Entry 6N62 (X-ray diffraction, 3.80 A resolution); this record covers chains F and N of the 8 polymer chains in the assembly.

[Chain F]
Protein: RNA polymerase sigma factor RpoD
From: Escherichia coli
UniProt: Q0P6L9 (Q0P6L9_ECOLX); numbering as in UniProt (aligned over 1-613)
Amino-acid sequence (613 residues; numbered 1 to 613; the number before each row is that of its first residue):
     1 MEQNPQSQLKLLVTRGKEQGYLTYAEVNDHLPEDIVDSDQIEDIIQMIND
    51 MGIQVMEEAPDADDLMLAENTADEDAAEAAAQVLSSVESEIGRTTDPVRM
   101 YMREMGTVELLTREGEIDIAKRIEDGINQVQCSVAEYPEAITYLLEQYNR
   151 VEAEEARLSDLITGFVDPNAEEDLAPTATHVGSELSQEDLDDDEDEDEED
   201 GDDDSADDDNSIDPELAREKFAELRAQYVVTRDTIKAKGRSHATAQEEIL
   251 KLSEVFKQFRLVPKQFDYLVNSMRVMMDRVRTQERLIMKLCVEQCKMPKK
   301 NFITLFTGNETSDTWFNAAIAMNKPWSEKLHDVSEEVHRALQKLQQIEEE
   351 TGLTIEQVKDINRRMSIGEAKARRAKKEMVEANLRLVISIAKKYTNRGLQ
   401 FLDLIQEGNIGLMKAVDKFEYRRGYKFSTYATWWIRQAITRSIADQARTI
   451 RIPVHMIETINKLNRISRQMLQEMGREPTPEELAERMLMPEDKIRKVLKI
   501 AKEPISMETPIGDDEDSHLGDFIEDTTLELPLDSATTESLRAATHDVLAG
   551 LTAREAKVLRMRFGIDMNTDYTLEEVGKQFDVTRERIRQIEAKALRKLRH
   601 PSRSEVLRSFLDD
Unresolved in the structure: 1-93, 168-211, 237-241
Construct notes: conflict Asn149 (Asp in Q0P6L9)

[Chain N]
Molecule: non-template strand DNA
Sequence (29 nucleotides; each row starts with the number of its first residue):
     1 GACCTTCCCCTGATGGGAAGGTTTATAAT

[How chain F and chain N interact]
Residue-residue contacts - 36 pairs, chain F then chain N:
  Leu110(F) - DT29(N)  base contact
  Ala382(F) - DT29(N)  base contact
  Asn383(F) - DT29(N)  base contact
  Arg385(F) - DT29(N)  base contact
  Leu386(F) - DA28(N)  sugar contact
  Leu386(F) - DT29(N)  hydrogen bond to the sugar
  Ser389(F) - DT29(N)  sugar contact
  Lys418(F) - DT23(N)  phosphate contact
  Lys418(F) - DT24(N)  salt bridge to the phosphate
  Phe419(F) - DA25(N)  base contact
  Arg423(F) - DA25(N)  hydrogen bond to the base
  Tyr425(F) - DA25(N)  sugar contact
  Tyr425(F) - DT26(N)  sugar contact
  Tyr425(F) - DA27(N)  phosphate contact
  Lys426(F) - DA27(N)  hydrogen bond to the phosphate
  Lys426(F) - DA28(N)  salt bridge to the phosphate
  Ser428(F) - DA28(N)  hydrogen bond to the phosphate
  Ser428(F) - DT29(N)  base contact
  Thr429(F) - DT26(N)  sugar contact
  Thr429(F) - DA27(N)  hydrogen bond to the phosphate
  Thr429(F) - DA28(N)  base contact
  Tyr430(F) - DT24(N)  hydrogen bond to the phosphate
  Tyr430(F) - DA25(N)  stacking on the base
  Thr432(F) - DA28(N)  base contact
  Trp433(F) - DT24(N)  base contact
  Trp433(F) - DA25(N)  sugar contact
  Trp434(F) - DT23(N)  phosphate contact
  Trp434(F) - DT24(N)  base contact
  Gln437(F) - DT23(N)  base contact
  Gln437(F) - DT24(N)  base contact
  Arg441(F) - DG20(N)  sugar contact
  Arg441(F) - DG21(N)  salt bridge to the phosphate
  Arg441(F) - DT22(N)  base contact
  Arg451(F) - DG20(N)  salt bridge to the phosphate
  Pro453(F) - DA19(N)  phosphate contact
  Pro453(F) - DG20(N)  phosphate contact
Other interface residues (no listed pair), chain F (22 interface residues in all): Leu111

[Summary]
22 residues of chain F face 11 of chain N across their interface; the contacts include 6 hydrogen bonds, 4
salt bridges and 1 aromatic stacking contact. Polar contacts include Arg423(F)-DA25(N), Leu386(F)-DT29(N) and
Lys426(F)-DA27(N).
Here chain F is RNA polymerase sigma factor RpoD (Escherichia coli) and chain N is non-template strand DNA.
Entry 6N62 (Escherichia coli RNA polymerase sigma70-holoenzyme bound to upstream fork promoter DNA) was
determined by X-ray diffraction together with 6N60 and 6N61 from the same study.
